Entry 5KKL (X-ray diffraction, 2.94 A resolution); this record covers chains A and B of the 3 polymer chains in the assembly.

== Chain A ==
Name: putative polycomb protein Eed
Organism: Chaetomium thermophilum
Reference sequence: G0S8H7 (G0S8H7_CHATD); numbering as in UniProt (aligned over 1-565)
Sequence (605 residues; numbered -39 to 565; the number before each row is that of its first residue; numbers below 1 keep their minus sign (Met-39 is residue -39)):
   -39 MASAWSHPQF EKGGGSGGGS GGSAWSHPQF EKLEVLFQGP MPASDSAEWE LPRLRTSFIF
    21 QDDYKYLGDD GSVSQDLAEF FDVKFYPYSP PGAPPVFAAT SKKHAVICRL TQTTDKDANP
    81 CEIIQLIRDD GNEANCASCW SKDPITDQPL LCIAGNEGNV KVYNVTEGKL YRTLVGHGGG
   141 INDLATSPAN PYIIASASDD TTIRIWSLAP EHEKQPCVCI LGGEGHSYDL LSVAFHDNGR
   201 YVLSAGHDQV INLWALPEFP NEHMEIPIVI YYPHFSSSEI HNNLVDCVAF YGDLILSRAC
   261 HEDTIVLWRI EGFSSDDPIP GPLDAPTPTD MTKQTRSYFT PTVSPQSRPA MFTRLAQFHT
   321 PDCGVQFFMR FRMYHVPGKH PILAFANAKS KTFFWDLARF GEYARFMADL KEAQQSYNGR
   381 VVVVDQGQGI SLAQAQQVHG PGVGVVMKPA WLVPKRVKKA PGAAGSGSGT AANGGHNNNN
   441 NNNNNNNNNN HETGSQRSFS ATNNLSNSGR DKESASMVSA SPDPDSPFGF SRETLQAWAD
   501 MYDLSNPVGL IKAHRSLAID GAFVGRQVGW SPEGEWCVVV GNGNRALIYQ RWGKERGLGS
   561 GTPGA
Disordered / not traced: -39 to 4, 28-35, 388-389, 416-476, 557-565
Differences from the reference sequence: expression tag (-39 to 0)

== Chain B ==
Name: Putative uncharacterized protein, Histone H3.1 peptide, Zinc finger domain-containing protein
Organism: Chaetomium thermophilum (strain DSM 1495 / CBS 144.50 / IMI 039719)
Reference sequence: chimeric construct of G0SDW4, P68431, G0RYC6: residues 191-2013 from G0SDW4 (G0SDW4_CHATD) positions 191-950 (offset varies); residues 2022-2030 from P68431 positions 23-31 (UniProt number = residue number - 1999); residues 2031-2691 from G0RYC6 positions 540-691 (offset varies)
Sequence (938 residues; each row starts with the number of its first residue; note: 1572 numbers in that range are skipped by the numbering (no residue carries them; nothing is unmodelled there)):
   182 SNHHHHHHAT PKNTEWTVDK IASALSVLAE EVPQNHSRLV NFLLEETEKR APQPRHLSKT
   242 DPFAHMKSKA IDANRPRPEG VPTMDVKFKQ HSGEYGKSRN SGRRFQYPVV CIKPDREPVP
   302 PYRFHHAEIR KNILALNSQL NFVPHLRDVD PNSAEEQKYS AWLMDLENLD SKSGFKIQPR
   362 SQKIAKRAQA EYAATLAPYL EPWLRKLNIE GCTKSNLIRF MASQPESDDS MTPQQKSNLL
   422 DTYSDDMGSP QAVRNASMFT EAWDRVFNDQ SKLRRVALRD ILMLDKNVEP IFDNKRAKDA
   482 PGSQKPPDEA LMQKVIDALG SYTTLGCLIC FSHDCEHGEI ERDNQKRCFS LEEIGGLMPS
   542 LRRKWAAQIE QRQKTEGGSA NAPPAHPPCR NECYRIHGTG DPNQQVPPWS ENEVGTLEWM
   602 FATIGYSQTL RPECFVGAIL GRPCWDVHRK LQELDLRLPP VEPRTIPKQK SLPWYDRRKK
   662 QLMSDWADAT ITHEHAVREL FAPCHHDGPC TAANGCPCAS AGTHPVLCER FCLCTAEECP
   722 LKFTGCACHS SGKTCLQRQR EGRPCICVQL NRECDPTLCK GCGARERADP ENAYDEVLHS
   782 TGCQNVALQR GAAKAVVLGK SQLEACGYGL FAAEDIEEGE FVIEYTGELI SHDEGVRREH
   842 RRGDVFDEEN KVSYLFTLLE QEGIWVDAAI YGNLSRYINH ATDGNIMPKI MYVNHEWRIK
   902 FTAIKDIKAG EELFFNYGDN FPNLTK
  1991 KLVERNEQSG AETTPQQPKR ANGLVPAGSE VTKAARMSAP K
  2541 KPLRRPKRRP LLVPKTTQPL FDPLSKVQLL PGQPLPQHPI DDSWLLLKHR DNLQDFIDLR
  2601 PEEKEFLQEW DAFILRRHIS SEQYLPRYFL RFVREKADWL VSKRSRGEEF SKLVATLLAR
  2661 RVLPERVVIE ATQVLNDARG RLREQGGVIE G
Disordered / not traced: 182-196, 252-261, 407-409, 480-489, 557-567, 741-742, 849-851, 1991-2021, 2541-2549, 2687-2691
Differences from the reference sequence: expression tag (182-190); linker (2014-2021); engineered mutation Met2027 (Lys28 in P68431)
Metal / ion sites: Zn2+ site 1: Cys508, Cys511, Cys516, His518; Zn2+ site 2: Cys574, Cys615, Cys625; Zn2+ site 3: Cys685, His687, Cys691, Cys697; Zn2+ site 4: Cys685, Cys699, Cys709, Cys713; Zn2+ site 5: Cys691, Cys709, Cys715, Cys720; Zn2+ site 6: Cys727, Cys748, Cys755, Cys760; Zn2+ site 7: Cys727, Cys729, Cys736, Cys746; Zn2+ site 8: Cys736, Cys755, Cys763, Cys784
Ligand contacts: S-adenosylmethionine (SAM): Leu804, Cys807, Gly808, Tyr809, Lys852, Val853, Ser854, Tyr855, Arg877, Tyr878, Ile879, Asn880, His881, Tyr918, Phe922, Asn924, Leu925, Thr926, Lys927, Met2027
Curated features (UniProtKB/Swiss-Prot):
  - region: Val221 to Lys250 (EBD domain), Pro301 to Gln320 (SAL domain), Leu321 to Pro360 (SRM domain)
  - binding site (Zn(2+)): Cys508, Cys511, Cys516, His518, Cys570, Cys574, Cys615, Cys625, Cys685, His687, Cys691, Cys697, Cys699, Cys709, Cys713, Cys715, Cys720, Cys727, Cys729, Cys736 and 6 more in UniProt
  - binding site (S-adenosyl-L-homocysteine): Tyr809, Lys852, Ser854, Tyr855, His881, Lys927
  - binding site (S-adenosyl-L-methionine): Tyr809, Lys852, Ser854, Tyr855, Asn880, His881, Thr926
  - modified residue: Lys2023 (N6-(2-hydroxyisobutyryl)lysine), Arg2026 (Citrulline), Ser2028 (ADP-ribosylserine)

== Chain A / chain B interface ==
Pairs across the interface (242):
  Arg13(A) - Gly274(B)
  Arg13(A) - Glu275(B)  salt bridge
  Leu14(A) - His272(B)
  Leu14(A) - Gly277(B)
  Arg15(A) - Gln271(B)  hydrogen bond
  Arg15(A) - His272(B)  hydrogen bond (backbone-backbone)
  Thr16(A) - Lys270(B)
  Thr16(A) - Gln271(B)  hydrogen bond
  Ser17(A) - Lys268(B)
  Ser17(A) - Phe269(B)
  Ser17(A) - Lys270(B)  hydrogen bond (backbone-backbone)
  Ser17(A) - His272(B)  hydrogen bond
  Phe18(A) - Val267(B)  hydrophobic
  Phe18(A) - Lys268(B)
  Phe18(A) - Phe269(B)  hydrophobic
  Ile19(A) - Val267(B)
  Ile19(A) - Lys268(B)  hydrogen bond (backbone-backbone)
  Phe20(A) - Met265(B)  hydrophobic
  Phe20(A) - Asp266(B)
  Phe20(A) - Val267(B)  hydrophobic
  Gln21(A) - Met265(B)
  Gln21(A) - Asp266(B)  hydrogen bond (backbone-backbone)
  Tyr46(A) - Pro243(B)  hydrophobic
  Tyr46(A) - Phe244(B)  hydrophobic
  Tyr48(A) - Arg236(B)
  Tyr48(A) - His237(B)
  Tyr48(A) - Leu238(B)
  Tyr48(A) - Ser239(B)  hydrogen bond (backbone-backbone)
  Ser49(A) - Leu238(B)
  Pro50(A) - Ser239(B)
  Pro50(A) - Thr241(B)
  Pro50(A) - Asp242(B)
  Ala53(A) - Asp242(B)
  Pro54(A) - Asp242(B)
  Val56(A) - Phe244(B)  hydrophobic
  His64(A) - Met265(B)
  His64(A) - Val290(B)
  Arg69(A) - Phe244(B)  hydrogen bond (side chain-backbone)
  Arg69(A) - Ala245(B)  hydrogen bond (side chain-backbone)
  Arg69(A) - Met247(B)  hydrogen bond (side chain-backbone)
  Lys76(A) - Gln271(B)
  Lys76(A) - Arg280(B)
  Asp77(A) - Gln271(B)
  Asp77(A) - Arg280(B)  salt bridge
  Ala78(A) - Gln271(B)
  Asn79(A) - Phe269(B)
  Asn79(A) - Gln271(B)
  Glu82(A) - Ser249(B)
  Ile83(A) - Ser249(B)
  Ile83(A) - Lys250(B)  hydrogen bond (backbone-backbone)
  Ile83(A) - Val267(B)  hydrophobic
  Ile83(A) - Phe269(B)  hydrophobic
  Ile83(A) - Tyr288(B)
  Ile84(A) - Phe244(B)  hydrophobic
  Ile84(A) - Met247(B)
  Ile84(A) - Lys248(B)
  Ile84(A) - Lys250(B)
  Gln85(A) - Met247(B)
  Gln85(A) - Lys250(B)  hydrogen bond
  Gln85(A) - Val291(B)
  Leu86(A) - Lys250(B)
  Leu86(A) - Tyr288(B)  hydrophobic
  Leu86(A) - Pro289(B)
  Leu86(A) - Val290(B)
  Leu86(A) - Val291(B)  hydrogen bond (backbone-backbone)
  Ile87(A) - Val291(B)
  Ile87(A) - Ile293(B)  hydrophobic
  Arg88(A) - Pro263(B)
  Arg88(A) - Met265(B)
  Arg88(A) - Val290(B)
  Arg88(A) - Val291(B)  hydrogen bond (backbone-backbone)
  Arg88(A) - Cys292(B)
  Arg88(A) - Ile293(B)  hydrogen bond (backbone-backbone)
  Asp89(A) - Ile293(B)
  Asp90(A) - Cys292(B)
  Asp90(A) - Ile293(B)  hydrogen bond (backbone-backbone)
  Asp90(A) - Lys294(B)  salt bridge
  Asp90(A) - Pro295(B)
  Trp100(A) - Phe244(B)  hydrophobic
  Lys102(A) - His237(B)  hydrogen bond (side chain-backbone)
  Lys102(A) - Ser239(B)
  Asp107(A) - Ser239(B)  hydrogen bond
  Pro109(A) - Pro243(B)
  Pro109(A) - Phe244(B)  hydrophobic
  Glu117(A) - Pro299(B)
  Asn119(A) - Arg297(B)
  Asn119(A) - Glu298(B)
  Asn119(A) - Pro299(B)
  Lys121(A) - Pro295(B)
  Tyr123(A) - Ile293(B)  hydrophobic
  Val125(A) - Met247(B)
  Thr126(A) - Pro243(B)
  Thr126(A) - His246(B)
  Thr126(A) - Met247(B)
  Gly128(A) - Val291(B)
  Gly128(A) - Ile293(B)
  Lys129(A) - Ile293(B)
  Leu130(A) - Ile293(B)  hydrophobic
  Leu130(A) - Asp296(B)
  Arg132(A) - Arg297(B)
  Thr133(A) - Arg297(B)  hydrogen bond (backbone-side chain)
  Val135(A) - Glu298(B)
  Val135(A) - Val300(B)  hydrophobic
  Gly136(A) - Val300(B)
  Gly136(A) - Tyr303(B)  hydrogen bond (backbone-side chain)
  Gly136(A) - Lys2566(B)
  His137(A) - Val300(B)
  His137(A) - Tyr303(B)
  Gly138(A) - Pro302(B)
  Gly138(A) - Tyr303(B)  hydrogen bond (backbone-backbone)
  Pro148(A) - Arg236(B)
  Pro148(A) - His237(B)
  Ala149(A) - Arg236(B)
  Ala149(A) - His237(B)  hydrogen bond (backbone-side chain)
  Asn150(A) - His237(B)
  Pro151(A) - His237(B)
  Asp160(A) - Tyr303(B)
  Asp160(A) - Arg304(B)
  Asp160(A) - Phe305(B)  hydrogen bond (backbone-backbone)
  Thr161(A) - Arg304(B)
  Thr161(A) - Phe305(B)
  Thr162(A) - Phe305(B)
  Thr162(A) - His306(B)
  Arg164(A) - Tyr303(B)
  Arg164(A) - Leu2564(B)  hydrogen bond (side chain-backbone)
  Arg164(A) - Ser2565(B)  hydrogen bond (side chain-backbone)
  Arg164(A) - Lys2566(B)
  Lys174(A) - Val2567(B)
  Gln175(A) - Ser2565(B)
  Ile180(A) - Leu2564(B)
  Gly182(A) - His306(B)
  Gly183(A) - Tyr872(B)
  Glu184(A) - Glu829(B)
  Glu184(A) - Tyr872(B)  hydrogen bond
  Glu184(A) - Lys2588(B)  salt bridge
  Ser187(A) - Arg304(B)
  Ser187(A) - Phe305(B)
  Ser187(A) - Phe323(B)
  Tyr188(A) - Arg304(B)
  Tyr188(A) - Phe323(B)  hydrophobic
  Tyr188(A) - Pro325(B)  hydrophobic
  Tyr188(A) - His326(B)
  Tyr188(A) - Leu327(B)
  Asp189(A) - Arg304(B)  salt bridge
  Asp197(A) - Pro233(B)
  Asp197(A) - Arg236(B)  salt bridge
  His207(A) - Phe323(B)
  His207(A) - His326(B)
  Asp208(A) - Phe323(B)
  Gln209(A) - Phe323(B)
  Gln209(A) - Val324(B)
  Glu225(A) - Ser2565(B)
  Glu225(A) - His2578(B)  salt bridge
  Ile226(A) - Leu2564(B)  hydrophobic
  Ile226(A) - His2578(B)
  Pro227(A) - Ser2565(B)
  Val229(A) - His306(B)
  Tyr231(A) - Ala308(B)  hydrophobic
  Tyr231(A) - Asp2581(B)
  Tyr231(A) - Trp2584(B)
  Tyr232(A) - Trp2584(B)  hydrogen bond (side chain-backbone)
  Tyr232(A) - Lys2588(B)
  Ser238(A) - Arg368(B)  hydrogen bond (backbone-side chain)
  Glu239(A) - Arg368(B)
  Glu239(A) - Glu372(B)
  His241(A) - Arg368(B)  hydrogen bond (backbone-side chain)
  Asn242(A) - Arg361(B)  hydrogen bond (backbone-side chain)
  Asn242(A) - Ile365(B)
  Asn242(A) - Arg368(B)  hydrogen bond
  Asn243(A) - Arg361(B)  hydrogen bond
  Tyr251(A) - Leu225(B)  hydrophobic
  Tyr251(A) - Thr228(B)
  Gly252(A) - Thr228(B)
  Asp253(A) - Arg231(B)  salt bridge
  Leu254(A) - Thr228(B)
  Arg269(A) - Leu220(B)
  Arg269(A) - Leu224(B)
  Ser275(A) - Arg231(B)
  Asp276(A) - Arg231(B)  salt bridge
  Leu283(A) - Leu2587(B)
  Ala285(A) - Leu2587(B)
  Thr287(A) - Leu2587(B)
  Thr287(A) - Asp2591(B)  hydrogen bond
  Thr289(A) - Leu317(B)
  Thr289(A) - Lys476(B)
  Thr289(A) - Asp2591(B)
  Thr289(A) - Asn2592(B)
  Thr289(A) - Asp2595(B)  hydrogen bond
  Asp290(A) - Lys476(B)
  Met291(A) - Leu317(B)  hydrophobic
  Gln294(A) - Asn322(B)
  Gln294(A) - Arg368(B)  hydrogen bond
  Pro305(A) - Asp466(B)
  Pro305(A) - Lys467(B)  hydrogen bond (backbone-backbone)
  Gln306(A) - Ala378(B)
  Gln306(A) - Lys395(B)
  Gln306(A) - Ile462(B)
  Gln306(A) - Leu465(B)
  Gln306(A) - Asp466(B)  hydrogen bond (side chain-backbone)
  Gln306(A) - Lys467(B)
  Ser307(A) - Leu465(B)  hydrogen bond (backbone-backbone)
  Ser307(A) - Asp466(B)
  Ser307(A) - Lys467(B)
  Ser307(A) - Glu470(B)
  Arg308(A) - Glu470(B)
  Phe312(A) - Glu372(B)
  Arg314(A) - His217(B)
  Arg314(A) - Glu372(B)  salt bridge
  Leu315(A) - His217(B)  hydrogen bond (backbone-side chain)
  Leu315(A) - Leu220(B)  hydrophobic
  Leu315(A) - Val221(B)
  Leu315(A) - Leu224(B)  hydrophobic
  Phe327(A) - His326(B)
  Phe327(A) - Arg328(B)
  His335(A) - Thr228(B)  hydrogen bond (side chain-backbone)
  His335(A) - Glu229(B)
  His335(A) - Ala232(B)
  His335(A) - Pro233(B)
  Val336(A) - Ala232(B)
  Pro337(A) - Ala232(B)
  Pro337(A) - Pro233(B)
  Pro337(A) - Gln234(B)
  Pro341(A) - Glu229(B)
  Leu357(A) - Leu225(B)  hydrophobic
  Ala358(A) - Glu229(B)
  Phe360(A) - Asn222(B)
  Phe360(A) - Leu225(B)  hydrophobic
  Gly361(A) - Asn222(B)  hydrogen bond (backbone-side chain)
  Ala364(A) - Asn222(B)
  Met477(A) - Gln215(B)
  Leu504(A) - His217(B)
  Leu504(A) - Ser218(B)
  Leu504(A) - Val221(B)  hydrophobic
  Leu504(A) - Asn222(B)
  Leu504(A) - Leu225(B)  hydrophobic
  Ser505(A) - Pro214(B)
  Ser505(A) - His217(B)
  Asn506(A) - Arg455(B)
  Pro507(A) - His217(B)
  Pro507(A) - Arg455(B)
  Val508(A) - Arg455(B)
  Ala518(A) - Tyr276(B)
Also at the interface, not in a pair above, chain A (137 interface residues in all): Asp22, Asp23, Lys25, Pro47, Ile67, Pro80, Cys81, Tyr131, Asp159, His186, Leu267, Pro282, Ser304, Ala310, Lys339, His340, Asp520
Also at the interface, not in a pair above, chain B (111 interface residues in all): Glu211, Lys240, Thr264, Pro301, Asn318, Lys364, Ala375, Pro471, Asn525, Arg842, Ile871, Asp2562, Ser2583, Leu2585

== Overview ==
Chain A and chain B form an interface of 137 and 111 residues respectively; the contacts include 42 hydrogen
bonds and 10 salt bridges. Polar contacts include Arg13(A)-Glu275(B), Asp77(A)-Arg280(B) and
Asp90(A)-Lys294(B). Chain B binds S-adenosylmethionine.
Chain A is putative polycomb protein Eed (Chaetomium thermophilum) and chain B is Putative uncharacterized
protein, Histone H3.1 peptide, Zinc finger domain-containing protein (Chaetomium thermophilum (strain DSM 1495
/ CBS 144.50 / IMI 039719)); the structure, Structure of ctPRC2 in complex with H3K27me3 and H3K27M, was
determined by X-ray diffraction, deposited together with 5KJH and 5KJI.
